PDB entry 5E9T | X-ray diffraction, 2.92 A resolution | chains B and C of the 4 polymer chains in the assembly

Chain B:
Molecule: Glycosyltransferase-stabilizing protein Gtf2
From: Streptococcus gordonii
Reference sequence: Q79T00 (GTF2_STRGN); numbering as in UniProt (aligned over 2-447)
Sequence (447 residues; numbered 1 to 447; the number before each row is that of its first residue):
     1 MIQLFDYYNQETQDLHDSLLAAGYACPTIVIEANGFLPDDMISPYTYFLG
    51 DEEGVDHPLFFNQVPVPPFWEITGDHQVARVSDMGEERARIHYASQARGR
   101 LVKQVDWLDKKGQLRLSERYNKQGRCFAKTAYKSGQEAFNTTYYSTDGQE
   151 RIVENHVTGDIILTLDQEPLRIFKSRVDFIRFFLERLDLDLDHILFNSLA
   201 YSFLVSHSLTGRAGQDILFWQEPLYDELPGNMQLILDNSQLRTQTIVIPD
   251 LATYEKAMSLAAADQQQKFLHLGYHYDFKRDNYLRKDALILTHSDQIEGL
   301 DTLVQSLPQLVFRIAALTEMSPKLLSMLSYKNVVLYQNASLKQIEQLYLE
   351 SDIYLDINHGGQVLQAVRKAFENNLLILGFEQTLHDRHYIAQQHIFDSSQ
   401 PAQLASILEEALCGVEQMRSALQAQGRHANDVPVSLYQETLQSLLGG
Sequence notes: initiating methionine (1)
Modified / non-standard residues: Mse1 (selenomethionine); Mse41, Mse84, Mse232, Mse258, Mse320, Mse327, Mse418 (selenomethionine; parent Met)
Swiss-Prot annotation at these positions:
  - mutagenesis: Asp6 (D6A: Defect in early glycosylation of GspB, decreased binding of partially glycosylated GspB. Nearly complete loss of glycosylation and binding to partially glycosylated GspB ...), Asp14 (D14A: Mild defect in early glycosylation of GspB. Nearly complete loss of glycosylation and binding to partially glycosylated GspB; when associated with A-6 and A-222), Lys111 (K111C: Increased GspB glycosylation, probably forms an intra-subunit disulfide bond that increases tetramerization), Glu222 (E222A: Significant defect in glycosylation of GspB in vivo and in vitro, significantly decreased binding of partially glycosylated GspB ...)
Reported in the primary citation:
  - mutagenesis - D6A, D6A/D14A/E222A, D6A/E222A/H293A/D295A/E319A/S321A, D14A, E222A, E222A/H293A/D295A/E319A/S321A, H293A, D295A, E319A, S321A: decreased catalytic activity
  - mutagenesis - E222A: decreased binding to glycosylated GspB-F
  - mutagenesis - E11A, D75A, H76A, Q77A, Q362A, Q365A, D386A: unchanged catalytic activity
  - mutagenesis - N62A/D83A/E86A: decreased binding to Glycosyltransferase Gtf1 (chain C)
  - higher-order assembly contacts with a neighbouring Glycosyltransferase Gtf1: Asp83

Chain C:
Molecule: Glycosyltransferase Gtf1
From: Streptococcus gordonii
Notes: EC 2.4.1.-
Reference sequence: Q9AET5 (GTF1_STRGN); residue numbers follow UniProt; this construct covers 2-503
Sequence (503 residues; numbered 1 to 503; the number before each row is that of its first residue):
     1 STVYNINLGIGWASSGVEYAQAYRAQILRRIQQPAKFIFMDMILADNIQH
    51 LTENIGFLDEEIIWLYNYFTDIKIAPTTVTLDQVLAQVAGQPERSEKEGK
   101 IVRYFYPQDDQFITCYLRQEDQDFVEHVEYVSRGRLIRKDYFSYVRYASE
   151 YFAPHNDAATLYQRRFYHEDGSVAYDMLIEDGQEKLYRFPDRIFYSKAEL
   201 VRYFLQCLQLQADDVVILDRETGIGQVVFEESQKAKLGVVVHAEHFSENA
   251 SSDDYILWNNFYDYQFTNADKVDFFIVATEAQKRILEQQFQHYSDKQPQI
   301 ATIPVGSLDQLTYPKEPRKPYSMITASRLATEKHIDWLVAATVQAHAQLP
   351 ELTLDIYGKGSEEDKLRRRIEEAGAQDYIRLKGHADLSQIYAGYELYLTA
   401 STSEGFGLTLMEAVGSGLPLIGFDVRYGNQTFIDDGKNGYLLPVSSNHVE
   451 DQIIAAFVEKIIALFSQGRQQEMSQHSYQVAENYLTSRVEAAWTQLLKEV
   501 RDD
Sequence notes: expression tag (1); engineered mutation Phe124 (Ser in Q9AET5)
Modified / non-standard residues: Mse40, Mse42, Mse177, Mse323, Mse411, Mse473 (selenomethionine; parent Met)
Swiss-Prot annotation at these positions:
  - binding site (UDP): Gly16 to Tyr19, Arg328, Tyr357, Gly383 to Ala385, Thr409
  - binding site (N-acetyl-D-glucosamine): His242, Gly405 to Gly407
Reported in the primary citation:
  - mutagenesis - E404Q: abolished catalytic activity
  - mutagenesis - Q226A/N249A/D263A/T267A: decreased binding to Glycosyltransferase-stabilizing protein Gtf2 (chain B)
  - higher-order assembly contacts with a neighbouring Glycosyltransferase-stabilizing protein Gtf2: Gln226, Asn249
  - catalytic residues: Glu404 (citing earlier work)

Interface between chain B and chain C:
Residue-residue contacts (35; chain B residue first):
  His57(B) - Asp254(C)
  His57(B) - Tyr255(C)  hydrogen bond
  Pro58(B) - Tyr255(C)  hydrogen bond (backbone-side chain)
  Phe60(B) - Ile256(C)
  Phe60(B) - Leu257(C)  hydrophobic
  Phe61(B) - Leu257(C)  hydrophobic
  Phe61(B) - Asp263(C)
  Asn62(B) - Asp263(C)  hydrogen bond
  Asn62(B) - Thr267(C)
  Phe69(B) - Gln226(C)
  Phe69(B) - Phe229(C)
  Phe69(B) - Glu230(C)
  Phe69(B) - Gln233(C)
  Phe69(B) - Tyr264(C)  hydrogen bond (backbone-side chain)
  Phe69(B) - Lys271(C)
  Trp70(B) - Gln226(C)
  Trp70(B) - Tyr264(C)
  Glu71(B) - Glu221(C)
  Glu71(B) - Tyr264(C)
  Ser82(B) - Gln226(C)
  Asp83(B) - Gln226(C)  hydrogen bond
  Mse84(B) - Ala198(C)
  Mse84(B) - Glu199(C)
  Mse84(B) - Arg202(C)
  Mse84(B) - Gln226(C)  hydrogen bond (backbone-side chain)
  Mse84(B) - Val227(C)  hydrophobic
  Arg98(B) - Tyr255(C)
  Arg100(B) - Leu257(C)
  Leu101(B) - Tyr255(C)  hydrophobic
  Val334(B) - Asn447(C)
  Tyr336(B) - Asn447(C)  hydrogen bond
  Asn338(B) - Asn249(C)  hydrogen bond (backbone-side chain)
  Ser340(B) - Asn249(C)
  Gln343(B) - Asn249(C)  hydrogen bond
  Gln343(B) - Ser446(C)
Other interface residues (no listed pair), chain B (25 interface residues in all): Gln63, Gly85, Leu335, Gln337, Ala339, Leu341
Other interface residues (no listed pair), chain C (22 interface residues in all): Trp258, Asn268
The authors on this interface:
  - interface residues, chain B: Asp83(B)
  - interface residues, chain C: Gln226(C), Asn249(C)

Overview:
Chain B and chain C form an interface of 25 and 22 residues respectively; the contacts include 9 hydrogen
bonds. Polar contacts include His57(B)-Tyr255(C), Pro58(B)-Tyr255(C) and Asn62(B)-Asp263(C). From the paper:
the catalytic residue Glu404(C); D6A, D6A/D14A/E222A and D6A/E222A/H293A/D295A/E319A/S321A of chain B, among
others, reduce catalytic activity; 20 substitutions were tested in all.
Here chain B is Glycosyltransferase-stabilizing protein Gtf2 and chain C is Glycosyltransferase Gtf1, both
from Streptococcus gordonii. Entry 5E9T (Crystal structure of GtfA/B complex) was determined by X-ray
diffraction (same publication as 5E9U).
